PDB entry 5CEJ | X-ray diffraction, 2.50 A resolution | chain A

Chain A:
Protein: 3-oxoacyl-[acyl-carrier protein] reductase
Source organism: Yersinia pestis
Notes: EC 1.1.1.100
UniProt: Q7CJ23 (Q7CJ23_YERPE); residues 1-244 here = UniProt positions 1-244
Chain sequence (244 residues; each row starts with the number of its first residue):
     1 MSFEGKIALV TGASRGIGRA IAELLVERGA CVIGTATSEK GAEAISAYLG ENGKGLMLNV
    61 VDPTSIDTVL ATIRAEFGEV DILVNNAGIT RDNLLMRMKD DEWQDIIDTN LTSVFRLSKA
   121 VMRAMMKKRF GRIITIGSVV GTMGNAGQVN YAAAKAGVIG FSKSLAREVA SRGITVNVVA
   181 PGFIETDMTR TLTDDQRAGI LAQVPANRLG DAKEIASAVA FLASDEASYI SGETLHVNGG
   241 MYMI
Not modelled in the structure: 1, 190-196, 243-244
Reported in the primary citation:
  - self-association interface (contacts with another copy of this molecule); pairs are residue here / residue on that copy: Arg28-Glu226, Leu95-Glu168, Met98-Lys119, Asp100-Arg116, Trp103-Thr112, Lys119-Leu95, Thr142-Lys163, Met143-Arg167, Asn145-Ser164, Gly147-Glu168, Arg167-Tyr242, Ser171-Pro205, Arg208-Tyr229, Arg208-Ser228, Glu214-Tyr229, Ser217-Glu226, Glu233-His236, Asn238-Tyr229, Gly239-Tyr229
  - conformationally variable residues (order/disorder transition): Arg190 to Arg197

Summary:
The paper reports conformational variability at Arg190; a self-association interface involving Arg28, Leu95
and Met98 among others.
Chain A is 3-oxoacyl-[acyl-carrier protein] reductase (Yersinia pestis); the structure, The crystal structure
of 3-ketoacyl-(acyl-carrier-protein) reductase (FabG) from Yersinia pestis at 2.50A resolution, was determined
by X-ray diffraction together with 5CDY from the same study.
